7ENJ - chains F and H of the 26 polymer chains in the assembly; structure by electron microscopy, 4.40 A resolution (low resolution: residue-level contacts below are approximate; hydrogen-bond / salt-bridge calls are withheld).

== Chain F ==
Molecule: Mediator of RNA polymerase II transcription subunit 6
From: Homo sapiens
UniProt: O75586 (MED6_HUMAN); residue numbers follow UniProt; this construct covers 1-246
Chain sequence (246 residues; row label = number of the first residue in the row):
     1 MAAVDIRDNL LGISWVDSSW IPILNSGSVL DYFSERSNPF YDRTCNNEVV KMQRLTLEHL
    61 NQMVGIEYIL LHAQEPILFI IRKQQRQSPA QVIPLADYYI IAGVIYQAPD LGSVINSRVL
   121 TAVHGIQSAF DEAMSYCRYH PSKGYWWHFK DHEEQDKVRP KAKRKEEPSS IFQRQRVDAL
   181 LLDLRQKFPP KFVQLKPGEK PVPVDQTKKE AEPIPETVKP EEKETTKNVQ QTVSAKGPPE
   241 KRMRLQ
Not modelled in the structure: 1-6, 150-168, 193-246
Swiss-Prot annotation at these positions:
  - modified residue (N6-acetyllysine): K236, K241
  - cross-link: K208 (Glycyl lysine isopeptide (Lys-Gly) (interchain with G-Cter in SUMO2))

== Chain H ==
Molecule: Isoform 2 of Mediator of RNA polymerase II transcription subunit 8
From: Homo sapiens
UniProt: Q96G25 (MED8_HUMAN), isoform Q96G25-2; residue numbers follow UniProt; this construct covers 1-268
Chain sequence (268 residues; numbered 1 to 268; the number before each row is that of its first residue):
     1 MQREEKQLEA SLDALLSQVA DLKNSLGSFI CKLENEYGRL TWPSVLDSFA LLSGQLNTLN
    61 KVLKHEKTPL FRNQVIIPLV LSPDRDEDLM RQTEGRVPVF SHEVVPDHLR TKPDPEVEEQ
   121 EKQLTTDAAR IGADAAQKQI QSLNKMCSNL LEKISKEERE SESGGLRPNK QTFNPTDTNA
   181 LVAAVAFGKG LSNWRPSGSS GPGQAGQPGA GTILAGTSGL QQVQMAGAPS QQQPMLSGVQ
   241 MAQAGQPGKM PSGIKTNIKS ASMHPYQR
Not modelled in the structure: 1-2, 160-168, 193-268
Swiss-Prot annotation at these positions:
  - region: S142 to L151 (Interaction with the Elongin BC complex)
  - modified residue: S82 (Phosphoserine)
  - mutagenesis: L143 (L143P: Impairs interaction with the Elongin BC complex; when associated with F-147), C147 (C147F: Impairs interaction with the Elongin BC complex; when associated with P-143)

== Interface between chain F and chain H ==
Residue-residue contacts - 51 pairs, chain F then chain H:
  N9(F) - K112(H)
  L11(F) - T111(H)
  H72(F) - L79(H)
  Q74(F) - L81(H)
  I77(F) - L81(H)
  L78(F) - L79(H)
  L78(F) - V80(H)
  L78(F) - L81(H)
  I80(F) - P78(H)
  D97(F) - V75(H)
  D97(F) - I77(H)
  Y99(F) - L109(H)
  I101(F) - L81(H)
  Y106(F) - P106(H)
  A108(F) - V75(H)
  A108(F) - I76(H)
  A108(F) - I77(H)
  P109(F) - V75(H)
  P109(F) - I76(H)
  P109(F) - L109(H)
  D110(F) - R72(H)
  D110(F) - Q74(H)
  D110(F) - V75(H)
  L111(F) - F71(H)
  L111(F) - Q74(H)
  L111(F) - I76(H)
  G112(F) - F71(H)
  S113(F) - T111(H)
  V114(F) - T111(H)
  I115(F) - K64(H)
  N116(F) - K64(H)
  S117(F) - T111(H)
  R118(F) - D107(H)
  R118(F) - H108(H)
  R118(F) - R110(H)
  L120(F) - V117(H)
  T121(F) - D114(H)
  V123(F) - N57(H)
  I126(F) - L26(H)
  I126(F) - L52(H)
  F130(F) - W42(H)
  F130(F) - F49(H)
  A133(F) - W42(H)
  A133(F) - F49(H)
  M134(F) - W42(H)
  C137(F) - W42(H)
  Y145(F) - W42(H)
  Y145(F) - P43(H)
  W147(F) - L40(H)
  W147(F) - T41(H)
  W147(F) - W42(H)
Other interface residues (no listed pair), chain F (35 interface residues in all): G12, H124, A129
Other interface residues (no listed pair), chain H (32 interface residues in all): L12, V45, H102, V105

== Summary ==
35 residues of chain F face 32 of chain H across their interface. UniProt lists 2 mutagenesis sites on chain
H.
Chain F is Mediator of RNA polymerase II transcription subunit 6 and chain H is Isoform 2 of Mediator of RNA
polymerase II transcription subunit 8, both from Homo sapiens; the structure, Human Mediator (deletion of
MED1-IDR) in a Tail-bent conformation (MED-B), was determined by electron microscopy together with 7EMF from
the same study.
